Entry 5ZKK (X-ray diffraction, 2.00 A resolution); this record covers chains A and B.

Chain A (and B):
Molecule: Phosphoglycerate mutase family protein, putative
From: Entamoeba histolytica HM-1:IMSS-A
Notes: chain B of this document is another copy of the same molecule, construct and numbering; everything in this record applies to it too
UniProtKB: N9V397 (N9V397_ENTHI); residues 1-205 here = UniProt positions 1-205
Sequence (211 residues; each row starts with the number of its first residue):
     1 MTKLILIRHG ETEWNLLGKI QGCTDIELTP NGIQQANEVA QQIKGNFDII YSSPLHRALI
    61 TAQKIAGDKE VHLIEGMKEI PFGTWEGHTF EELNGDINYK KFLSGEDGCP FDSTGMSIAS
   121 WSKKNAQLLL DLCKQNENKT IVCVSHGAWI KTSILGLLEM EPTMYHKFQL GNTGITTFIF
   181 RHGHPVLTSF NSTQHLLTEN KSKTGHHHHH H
Not modelled in the structure: 198-211
Differences from the reference sequence: expression tag (206-211)
Covalent attachments: beta-mercaptoethanol (BME) linked to Cys-23
Small-molecule neighbours: tris-hydroxymethyl-methyl-ammonium (144): Arg-8, Ile-20, Glu-79, Phe-82, Phe-90, Gly-147, Ala-148, Lys-151, Tyr-165

Interface between chain A and chain B:
Pairs across the interface (45; chain A residue first):
  Gln-42(A) with Gln-194(B)
  Leu-158(A) with Met-164(B); Lys-167(B), hydrogen bond (backbone-side chain)
  Glu-159(A) with Lys-167(B), salt bridge
  Met-160(A) with Met-160(B), hydrophobic; Met-164(B), hydrophobic
  Met-164(A) with Leu-158(B); Met-160(B), hydrophobic
  His-166(A) with Val-186(B)
  Lys-167(A) with Leu-158(B), hydrogen bond (side chain-backbone); Glu-159(B), salt bridge; Val-186(B); Leu-187(B), hydrogen bond (backbone-backbone)
  Phe-168(A) with Leu-187(B), hydrophobic
  Gln-169(A) with Ile-179(B); Arg-181(B), hydrogen bond; Val-186(B); Leu-187(B), hydrogen bond (backbone-backbone); Thr-188(B)
  Ile-175(A) with Gln-194(B)
  Ile-179(A) with Gln-169(B)
  Val-186(A) with His-166(B); Lys-167(B); Gln-169(B)
  Leu-187(A) with Lys-167(B), hydrogen bond (backbone-backbone); Phe-168(B); Gln-169(B), hydrogen bond (backbone-backbone); Phe-190(B)
  Thr-188(A) with Gln-169(B); Asn-191(B), hydrogen bond (backbone-side chain)
  Ser-189(A) with Phe-190(B); Asn-191(B)
  Phe-190(A) with Leu-187(B); Ser-189(B); Phe-190(B), hydrogen bond (backbone-backbone)
  Asn-191(A) with Thr-188(B), hydrogen bond (side chain-backbone); Ser-189(B)
  Ser-192(A) with Ser-192(B); Gln-194(B), hydrogen bond
  Gln-194(A) with Gln-42(B), hydrogen bond; Ile-175(B); Ser-192(B), hydrogen bond; Gln-194(B); His-195(B), hydrogen bond
  His-195(A) with Gln-194(B), hydrogen bond (backbone-side chain)
Also at the interface, not in a pair above, chain A (22 interface residues in all): Pro-185, Thr-193
Also at the interface, not in a pair above, chain B (23 interface residues in all): Pro-185, Thr-193

In short:
22 residues of chain A and 23 residues of chain B are in contact; the contacts include 15 hydrogen bonds and 2
salt bridges. Polar pairs include Glu-159(A)/Lys-167(B), Leu-158(A)/Lys-167(B) and Gln-169(A)/Arg-181(B).
Ligands of chain A: tris-hydroxymethyl-methyl-ammonium.
Chain A and chain B are both Phosphoglycerate mutase family protein, putative (Entamoeba histolytica
HM-1:IMSS-A); the structure, Crystal structure of Phosphoserine phosphatase from Entamoeba histolytica, was
determined by X-ray diffraction (same publication as 5ZR2).
